PDB entry 4B9Z | X-ray diffraction, 2.00 A resolution | chain A

# Chain A
Name: Alpha-glucosidase, putative, ADG31B
Organism: Cellvibrio japonicus
Notes: EC 3.2.1.20
UniProt: B3PEE6 (B3PEE6_CELJU); numbering as in UniProt (aligned over 1-816)
Chain sequence (817 residues; each row starts with the number of its first residue):
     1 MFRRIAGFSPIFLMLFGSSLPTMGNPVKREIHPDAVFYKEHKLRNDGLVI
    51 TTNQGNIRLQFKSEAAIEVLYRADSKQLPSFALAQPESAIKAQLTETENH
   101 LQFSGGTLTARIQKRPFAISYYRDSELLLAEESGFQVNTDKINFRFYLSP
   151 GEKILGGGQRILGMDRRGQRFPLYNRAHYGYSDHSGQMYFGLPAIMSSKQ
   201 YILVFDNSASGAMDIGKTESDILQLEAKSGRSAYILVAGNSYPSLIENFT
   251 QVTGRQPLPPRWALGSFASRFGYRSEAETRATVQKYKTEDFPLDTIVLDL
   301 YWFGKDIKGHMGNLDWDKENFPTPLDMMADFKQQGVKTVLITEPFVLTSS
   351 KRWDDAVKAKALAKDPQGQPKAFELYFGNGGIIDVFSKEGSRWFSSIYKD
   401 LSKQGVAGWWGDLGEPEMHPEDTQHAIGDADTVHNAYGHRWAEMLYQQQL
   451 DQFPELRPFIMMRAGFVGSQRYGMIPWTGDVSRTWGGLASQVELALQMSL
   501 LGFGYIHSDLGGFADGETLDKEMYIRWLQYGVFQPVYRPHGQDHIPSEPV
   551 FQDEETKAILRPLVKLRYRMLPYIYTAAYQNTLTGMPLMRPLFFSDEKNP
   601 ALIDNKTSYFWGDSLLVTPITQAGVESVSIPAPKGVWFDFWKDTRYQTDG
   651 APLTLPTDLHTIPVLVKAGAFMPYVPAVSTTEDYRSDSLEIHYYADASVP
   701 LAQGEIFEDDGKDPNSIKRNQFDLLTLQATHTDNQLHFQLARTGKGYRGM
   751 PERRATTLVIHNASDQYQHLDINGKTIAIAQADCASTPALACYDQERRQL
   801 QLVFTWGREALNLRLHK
Unresolved in the structure: 1-34, 138-140
Sequence notes: expression tag (817)
Disulfides: C784-C792
Ligand contacts: oxalate ion (OXL): A697, H731, D733, S764, Q766, R798, K817
What the authors report for this chain:
  - catalytic residues: D412, D480
  - binding site for the ligand AC1: F271, L300, I341, F377, W410, D412, L413, E417, R463, W477, D480, F513
  - specificity-determining residues: F271 (proposed by the authors, not directly observed)
  - binding site for alpha-D-glucopyranose: Y179, Y376

# Overview
Bound to chain A: oxalate ion. From the paper: catalytic residues D412 and D480; a binding site for the ligand
AC1 at F271, L300 and I341 among others.
Chain A is Alpha-glucosidase, putative, ADG31B (Cellvibrio japonicus); the structure, Crystal Structure of
Agd31B, alpha-transglucosylase, complexed with Acarbose, was determined by X-ray diffraction (same publication
as 4BA0).
